7ZRH - chains A and D of the 4 polymer chains in the assembly; structure by electron microscopy, 3.40 A resolution.

== Chain A ==
Protein: Potassium-transporting ATPase potassium-binding subunit
Source organism: Escherichia coli
Reference sequence: P03959 (KDPA_ECOLI); residues 1-557 here = UniProt positions 1-557
Chain sequence (557 residues; each row starts with the number of its first residue):
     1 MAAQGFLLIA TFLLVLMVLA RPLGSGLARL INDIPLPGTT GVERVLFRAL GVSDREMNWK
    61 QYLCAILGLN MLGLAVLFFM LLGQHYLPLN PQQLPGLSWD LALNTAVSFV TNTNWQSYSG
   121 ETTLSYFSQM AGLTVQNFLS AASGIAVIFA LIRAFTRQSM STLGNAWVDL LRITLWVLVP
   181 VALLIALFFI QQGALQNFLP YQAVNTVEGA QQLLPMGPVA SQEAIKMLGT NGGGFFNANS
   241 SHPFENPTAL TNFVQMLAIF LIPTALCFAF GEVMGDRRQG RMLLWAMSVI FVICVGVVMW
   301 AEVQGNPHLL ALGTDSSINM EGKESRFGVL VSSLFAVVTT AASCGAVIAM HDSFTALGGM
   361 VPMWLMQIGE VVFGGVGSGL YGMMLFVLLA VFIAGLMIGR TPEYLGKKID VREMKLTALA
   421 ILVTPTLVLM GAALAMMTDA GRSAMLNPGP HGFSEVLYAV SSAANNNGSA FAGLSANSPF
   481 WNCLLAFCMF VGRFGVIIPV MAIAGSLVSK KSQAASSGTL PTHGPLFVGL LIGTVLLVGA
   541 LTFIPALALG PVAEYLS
Metal / ion sites: K+ site 1: N112, T113, T230, N231, S343, N467; K+ site 2: G345, G468; K+ site 3 near T424 (its only coordinating residue here)
Swiss-Prot annotation at these positions:
  - mutagenesis: G232 (G232A/S: Decrease in K(+) affinity and loss of cation selectivity)

== Chain D ==
Protein: Potassium-transporting ATPase KdpF subunit
Source organism: Escherichia coli
Reference sequence: P36937 (KDPF_ECOLI); numbering as in UniProt (aligned over 1-27)
Chain sequence (27 residues; row label = number of the first residue in the row):
     1 MSAGVITGVL LVFLLLGYLV YALINAE

== Interface between chain A and chain D ==
Contacting residue pairs (7; chain A residue first):
  K415(A) with L23(D); I24(D)
  L419(A) with L23(D), hydrophobic; I24(D), hydrophobic
  L422(A) with L23(D), hydrophobic
  M430(A) with F13(D), hydrophobic
  M437(A) with M1(D)
Interface residues without a listed pair, chain A (6 interface residues in all): A418
Interface residues without a listed pair, chain D (7 interface residues in all): V9, L16, A26

== In short ==
6 residues of chain A face 7 of chain D across their interface. N112(A), T113(A), T230(A), N231(A), S343(A)
and N467(A) coordinate K+ site 1. G345(A) and G468(A) coordinate K+ site 2. From UniProt: one mutagenesis site
on chain A.
Here chain A is Potassium-transporting ATPase potassium-binding subunit and chain D is Potassium-transporting
ATPase KdpF subunit, both from Escherichia coli. Entry 7ZRH (Cryo-EM structure of the KdpFABC complex in a
nucleotide-free E1 conformation loaded with K+) was determined by electron microscopy (same publication as
7ZRD, 7ZRE, 7ZRG, 7ZRI, 7ZRJ, 7ZRK, 7ZRL and 7ZRM).
